PDB entry 4KHW | X-ray diffraction, 2.37 A resolution | chains A and T of the 3 polymer chains in the assembly

# Chain A
Protein: DNA polymerase
Source organism: Enterobacteria phage RB69
Notes: EC 2.7.7.7
UniProtKB: Q38087 (DPOL_BPR69); residue numbers follow UniProt; this construct covers 1-903
Sequence (903 residues; row label = number of the first residue in the row):
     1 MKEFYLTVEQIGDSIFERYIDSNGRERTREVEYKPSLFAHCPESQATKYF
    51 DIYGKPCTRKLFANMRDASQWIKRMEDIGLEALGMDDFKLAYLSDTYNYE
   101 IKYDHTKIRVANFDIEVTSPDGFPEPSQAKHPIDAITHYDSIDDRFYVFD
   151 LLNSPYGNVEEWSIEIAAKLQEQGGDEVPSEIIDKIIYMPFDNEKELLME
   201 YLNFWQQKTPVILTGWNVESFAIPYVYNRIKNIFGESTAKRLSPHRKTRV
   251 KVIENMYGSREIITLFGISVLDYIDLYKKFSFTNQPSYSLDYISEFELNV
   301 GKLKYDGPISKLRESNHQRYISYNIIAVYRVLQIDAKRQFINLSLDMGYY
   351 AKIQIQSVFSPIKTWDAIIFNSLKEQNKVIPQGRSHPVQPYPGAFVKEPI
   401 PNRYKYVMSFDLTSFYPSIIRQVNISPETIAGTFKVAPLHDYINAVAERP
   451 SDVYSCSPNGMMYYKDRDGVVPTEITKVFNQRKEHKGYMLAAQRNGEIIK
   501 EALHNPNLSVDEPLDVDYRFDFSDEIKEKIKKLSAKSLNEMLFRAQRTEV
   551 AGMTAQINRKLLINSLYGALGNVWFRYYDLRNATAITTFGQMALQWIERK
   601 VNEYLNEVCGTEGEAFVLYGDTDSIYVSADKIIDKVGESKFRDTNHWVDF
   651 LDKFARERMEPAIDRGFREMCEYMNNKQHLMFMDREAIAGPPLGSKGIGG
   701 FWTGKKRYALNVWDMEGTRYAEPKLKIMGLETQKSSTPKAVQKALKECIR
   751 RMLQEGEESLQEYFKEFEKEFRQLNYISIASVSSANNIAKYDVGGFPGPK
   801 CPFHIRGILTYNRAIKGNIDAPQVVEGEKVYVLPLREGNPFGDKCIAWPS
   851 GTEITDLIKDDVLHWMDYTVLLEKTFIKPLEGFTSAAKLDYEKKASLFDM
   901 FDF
Disordered / not traced: 255-258, 903
Sequence notes: engineered mutation Ala222 (Asp in Q38087), Ala327 (Asp in Q38087), Phe415 (Leu in Q38087)
UniProt features mapped onto this chain:
  - region: Thr248 to Thr264 (Beta hairpin), Lys705 to Tyr708 (Binding of DNA in B-conformation), Leu897 to Phe903 (Interaction with the polymerase clamp)
  - binding site (Mg(2+)): Asp114, Glu116, Asp411, Leu412, Asp623
  - binding site (substrate): Ser414, Tyr416, Arg482, Lys560
  - site: Asp621 (Optimization of metal coordination by the polymerase active site), Lys706 (Optimization of metal coordination by the polymerase active site), Asp714 (Essential for viral replication)
  - mutagenesis: Leu561 (L561A: No effect on the ability to recognize damaged DNA. Increase in probability of nucleotide incorporation), Ser565 (S565G: Increased incorporation efficiency of correct dNMPs; when associated with A-567), Tyr567 (Y567A: Inserts both dCMP and dAMP opposite 8-oxoG rapidly and with equal efficiency. 100-fold increase of dAMP and dGMP when situated opposite guanidinohydantoin ...), Asp621 (D621A: Drastic decrease in the efficiency of incorporation of dGMP), Lys706 (K706A: Almost complete loss of polymerase activity), Asp714 (D714A: Complete loss of viral replication)
Ion coordination: Ca2+ site 1 near Glu116 (its only coordinating residue here); Ca2+ site 2: Glu172, Glu177; Ca2+ site 3: Asp192, Glu196; Na+ site 1 near Asn232 (its only coordinating residue here); Ca2+ site 4: Asp411, Leu412, Asp623 (together with dTTP); Ca2+ site 5: Asp411, Asp623 (together with dTTP); Ca2+ site 6: Asp411, Glu686; Ca2+ site 7: Asn505, Asn507, Lys531; Ca2+ site 8: Glu660, Asp684; Na+ site 2 near Ala721 (its only coordinating residue here)
Ligand contacts: dTTP (TTP): Asp411, Leu412, Thr413, Ser414, Phe415, Tyr416, Pro417, Arg482, Lys486, Lys560, Asn564, Tyr567, Thr622, Asp623
From the paper describing this entry:
  - mutagenesis - L415F (14-fold): increased catalytic activity on two consecutive ribonucleotides

# Chain T
Molecule: 18-nt DNA/RNA hybrid strand
Sequence (18 nucleotides; numbered 1 to 18; the number before each row is that of its first residue):
     1 ACAGGTAAGCAGTCCGCG

# Chain A / chain T interface
Pairs across the interface (43; chain A residue first):
  Ser360(A) with DC2(T), sugar contact; DA3(T), hydrogen bond to the phosphate
  Pro361(A) with DA3(T), phosphate contact
  Ile362(A) with DC2(T), phosphate contact; DA3(T), hydrogen bond to the phosphate
  Tyr391(A) with DG4(T), hydrogen bond to the phosphate; G5(T), sugar contact
  Pro392(A) with G5(T), phosphate contact; DT6(T), phosphate contact
  Gly393(A) with G5(T), hydrogen bond to the phosphate; DT6(T), hydrogen bond to the phosphate
  Ala394(A) with DT6(T), sugar contact
  Val396(A) with DT6(T), phosphate contact; DA7(T), phosphate contact
  Leu561(A) with DA3(T), base contact
  Asn564(A) with DA3(T), base contact
  Ser565(A) with DA3(T), hydrogen bond to the base
  Tyr567(A) with DG4(T), sugar contact
  Gly568(A) with DA3(T), sugar contact; DG4(T), sugar contact
  Ala569(A) with DA3(T), sugar contact
  Gly571(A) with DG4(T), sugar contact
  Asn572(A) with DC2(T), hydrogen bond to the phosphate; DA3(T), hydrogen bond to the phosphate; DG4(T), hydrogen bond to the phosphate
  Trp574(A) with DA1(T), sugar contact; DC2(T), sugar contact
  Lys705(A) with DA7(T), salt bridge to the phosphate; DA8(T), sugar contact
  Lys706(A) with G5(T), base contact; DT6(T), base contact; DA7(T), sugar contact
  Arg707(A) with DA8(T), phosphate contact; DG9(T), salt bridge to the phosphate
  Glu731(A) with DG9(T), sugar contact
  Pro799(A) with DT13(T), phosphate contact
  Lys800(A) with DG12(T), phosphate contact; DT13(T), hydrogen bond to the phosphate
  Cys801(A) with DG12(T), sugar contact
  Phe803(A) with DA11(T), sugar contact
  Lys844(A) with DG12(T), salt bridge to the phosphate
  Lys874(A) with DA11(T), salt bridge to the phosphate
  Lys878(A) with DC10(T), phosphate contact
Also at the interface, not in a pair above, chain A (34 interface residues in all): Lys363, Gln389, Pro390, Glu398, Gly798, Arg806

# In short
The interface between chain A and chain T involves 34 residues on one side and 13 on the other, with 10
hydrogen bonds and 4 salt bridges. Polar contacts include Ser565(A)-DA3(T), Ser360(A)-DA3(T) and
Ile362(A)-DA3(T). Bound to chain A: dTTP. The paper reports that L415F of chain A increases catalytic activity
on two consecutive ribonucleotides.
Here chain A is DNA polymerase (Enterobacteria phage RB69) and chain T is an 18-nt DNA/RNA hybrid strand.
Entry 4KHW (Ternary complex of RB69 mutant L415F with ribonucleotide at -2 position) was determined by X-ray
diffraction (same publication as 4KHQ, 4KHS, 4KHU, 4KHY, 4KI4 and 4KI6).
